Entry 4MEY (X-ray diffraction, 3.95 A resolution); this record covers chains D and F of the 6 polymer chains in the assembly.

[Chain D]
Name: DNA-directed RNA polymerase subunit beta'
From: Escherichia coli
Notes: EC 2.7.7.6
UniProtKB: P0A8T7 (RPOC_ECOLI); numbering as in UniProt (aligned over 1-1407)
Sequence (1407 residues; each row starts with the number of its first residue):
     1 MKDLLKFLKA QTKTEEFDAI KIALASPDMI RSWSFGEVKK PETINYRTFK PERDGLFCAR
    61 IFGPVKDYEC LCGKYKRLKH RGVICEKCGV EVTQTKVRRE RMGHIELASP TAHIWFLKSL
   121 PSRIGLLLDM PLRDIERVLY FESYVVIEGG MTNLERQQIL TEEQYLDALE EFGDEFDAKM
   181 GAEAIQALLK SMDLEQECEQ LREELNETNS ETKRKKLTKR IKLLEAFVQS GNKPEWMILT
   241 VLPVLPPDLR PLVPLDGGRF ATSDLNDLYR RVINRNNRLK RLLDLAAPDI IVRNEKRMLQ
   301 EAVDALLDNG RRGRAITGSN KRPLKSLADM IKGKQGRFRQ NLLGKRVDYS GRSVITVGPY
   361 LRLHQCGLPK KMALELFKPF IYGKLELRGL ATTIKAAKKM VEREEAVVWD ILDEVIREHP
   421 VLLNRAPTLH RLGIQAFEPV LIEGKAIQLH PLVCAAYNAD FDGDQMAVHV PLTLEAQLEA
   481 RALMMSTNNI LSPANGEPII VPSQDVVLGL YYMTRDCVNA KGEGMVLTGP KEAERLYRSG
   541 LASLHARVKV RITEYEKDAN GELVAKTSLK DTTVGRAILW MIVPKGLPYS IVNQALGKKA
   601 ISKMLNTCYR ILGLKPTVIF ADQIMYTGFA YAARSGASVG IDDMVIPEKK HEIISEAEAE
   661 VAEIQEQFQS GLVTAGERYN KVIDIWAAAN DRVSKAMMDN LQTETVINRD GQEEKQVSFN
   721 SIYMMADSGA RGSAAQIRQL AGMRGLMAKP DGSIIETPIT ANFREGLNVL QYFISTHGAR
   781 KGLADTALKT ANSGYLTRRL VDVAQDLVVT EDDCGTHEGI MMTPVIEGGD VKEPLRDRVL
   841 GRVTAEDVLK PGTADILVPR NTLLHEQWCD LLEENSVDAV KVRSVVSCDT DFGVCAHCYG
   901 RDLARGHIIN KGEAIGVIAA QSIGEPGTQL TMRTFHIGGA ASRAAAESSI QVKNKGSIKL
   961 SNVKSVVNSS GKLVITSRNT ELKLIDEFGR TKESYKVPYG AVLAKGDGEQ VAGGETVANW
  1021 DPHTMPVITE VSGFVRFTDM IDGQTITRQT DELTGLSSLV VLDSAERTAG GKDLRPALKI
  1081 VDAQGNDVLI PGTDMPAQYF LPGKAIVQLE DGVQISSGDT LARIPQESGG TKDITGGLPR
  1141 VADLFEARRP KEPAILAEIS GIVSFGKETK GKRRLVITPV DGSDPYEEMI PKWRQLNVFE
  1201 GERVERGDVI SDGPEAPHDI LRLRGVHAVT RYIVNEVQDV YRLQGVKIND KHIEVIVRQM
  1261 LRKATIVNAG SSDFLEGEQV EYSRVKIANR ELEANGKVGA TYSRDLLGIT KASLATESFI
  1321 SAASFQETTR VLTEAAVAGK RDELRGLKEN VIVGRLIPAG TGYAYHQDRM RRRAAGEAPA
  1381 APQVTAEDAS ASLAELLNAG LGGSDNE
Disordered / not traced: 1-8, 333-344, 930-1136, 1375-1407
Bound ions: Zn2+ site 1: Cys-70, Cys-72, Cys-85, Cys-88; Mg2+: Asp-460, Asp-462, Asp-464; Zn2+ site 2: Cys-814, Cys-888, Cys-895, Cys-898
UniProt features mapped onto this chain:
  - binding site (Zn(2+)): Cys-70, Cys-72, Cys-85, Cys-88, Cys-814, Cys-888, Cys-895, Cys-898
  - binding site (Mg(2+)): Asp-460, Asp-462, Asp-464
  - modified residue: Lys-983 (N6-acetyllysine)
  - mutagenesis: Gln-504 (Q504P: Resistant to antibiotics salinamide A and B), Asn-690 (N690D: Resistant to antibiotics salinamide A and B), Met-697 (M697V: Resistant to antibiotics salinamide A and B), Ala-735 (A735T: Resistant to antibiotics salinamide A and B), Arg-738 (R738C/H/P/S: Resistant to antibiotics salinamide A and B), Ala-748 (A748E: Resistant to antibiotics salinamide A and B), Pro-758 (P758S/T: Resistant to antibiotics salinamide A and B), Phe-763 (F763C: Resistant to antibiotics salinamide A and B), Ser-775 (S775A: Resistant to antibiotics salinamide A and B), Ala-779 (A779T/V: Resistant to antibiotics salinamide A and B), Arg-780 (R780C: Resistant to antibiotics salinamide A and B), Gly-782 (G782A/C: Resistant to antibiotics salinamide A and B), 1 further mutagenesis entry in UniProt

[Chain F]
Name: RNA polymerase sigma factor RpoD
From: Escherichia coli
UniProtKB: P00579 (RPOD_ECOLI); residues 1-613 here = UniProt positions 1-613
Sequence (613 residues; row label = number of the first residue in the row):
     1 MEQNPQSQLK LLVTRGKEQG YLTYAEVNDH LPEDIVDSDQ IEDIIQMIND MGIQVMEEAP
    61 DADDLMLAEN TADEDAAEAA AQVLSSVESE IGRTTDPVRM YMREMGTVEL LTREGEIDIA
   121 KRIEDGINQV QCSVAEYPEA ITYLLEQYDR VEAEEARLSD LITGFVDPNA EEDLAPTATH
   181 VGSELSQEDL DDDEDEDEED GDDDSADDDN SIDPELAREK FAELRAQYVV TRDTIKAKGR
   241 SHATAQEEIL KLSEVFKQFR LVPKQFDYLV NSMRVMMDRV RTQERLIMKL CVEQCKMPKK
   301 NFITLFTGNE TSDTWFNAAI AMNKPWSEKL HDVSEEVHRA LQKLQQIEEE TGLTIEQVKD
   361 INRRMSIGEA KARRAKKEMV EANLRLVISI AKKYTNRGLQ FLDLIQEGNI GLMKAVDKFE
   421 YRRGYKFSTY ATWWIRQAIT RSIADQARTI RIPVHMIETI NKLNRISRQM LQEMGREPTP
   481 EELAERMLMP EDKIRKVLKI AKEPISMETP IGDDEDSHLG DFIEDTTLEL PLDSATTESL
   541 RAATHDVLAG LTAREAKVLR MRFGIDMNTD YTLEEVGKQF DVTRERIRQI EAKALRKLRH
   601 PSRSEVLRSF LDD
Disordered / not traced: 1-94, 108-113, 166-209, 238-241, 613
UniProt features mapped onto this chain:
  - DNA-binding region: Leu-573 to Ala-592 (H-T-H motif)
  - region: Arg-584 to Arg-599 (Interaction with anti-sigma factors)
  - motif: Asp-403 to Gln-406 (Interaction with polymerase core subunit RpoC)
  - site: Arg-562 (Interaction with anti-sigma factors)
  - mutagenesis: Ala-553 (A553D: Disrupts the interaction with Escherichia phage lambda antitermination protein Q), Arg-596 (R596D/E: 2-fold reduction in activation of class II Crp-dependent promoters)

[How chain D and chain F interact]
Pairs across the interface - 68 pairs, chain D then chain F:
  Thr-43(D) with Thr-449(F), hydrogen bond (side chain-backbone); Ile-450(F)
  Ile-44(D) with Ile-450(F), hydrophobic
  Tyr-46(D) with Arg-451(F); Pro-453(F), hydrophobic
  Lys-79(D) with Asn-568(F)
  Glu-136(D) with Thr-95(F), hydrogen bond (side chain-backbone)
  Arg-259(D) with Lys-502(F); Glu-503(F), hydrogen bond (side chain-backbone)
  Phe-260(D) with Pro-504(F); Ile-505(F), hydrogen bond (backbone-backbone)
  Ala-261(D) with Ile-505(F); Met-507(F)
  Thr-262(D) with Pro-504(F); Ile-505(F), hydrogen bond (backbone-backbone); Ser-506(F); Met-507(F), hydrogen bond (backbone-backbone)
  Ser-263(D) with Met-507(F); Glu-508(F)
  Asp-264(D) with Ser-506(F), hydrogen bond; Glu-508(F)
  Asp-267(D) with Thr-449(F), hydrogen bond
  Arg-270(D) with Gln-446(F), hydrogen bond (side chain-backbone); Arg-448(F); Thr-449(F)
  Arg-271(D) with Gln-400(F), hydrogen bond
  Asn-274(D) with Gln-446(F)
  Arg-275(D) with Gln-400(F), hydrogen bond; Asp-403(F), salt bridge
  Arg-278(D) with Asp-403(F), salt bridge; Gln-406(F); Glu-407(F), salt bridge
  Leu-282(D) with Gln-406(F); Ile-410(F), hydrophobic; Met-413(F), hydrophobic
  Ala-287(D) with Met-413(F), hydrophobic
  Pro-288(D) with Lys-377(F); Val-380(F), hydrophobic; Glu-381(F); Met-413(F)
  Asp-289(D) with Lys-377(F)
  Ile-290(D) with Glu-104(F)
  Ile-291(D) with Val-380(F), hydrophobic; Gln-406(F); Asn-409(F); Met-413(F), hydrophobic
  Arg-293(D) with Glu-104(F), salt bridge
  Asn-294(D) with Tyr-101(F); Ile-405(F); Gln-406(F)
  Glu-295(D) with Gln-406(F)
  Arg-297(D) with Pro-97(F); Met-100(F); Tyr-101(F); Glu-104(F), salt bridge
  Met-298(D) with Leu-402(F); Asp-403(F); Gln-406(F)
  Glu-301(D) with Pro-97(F)
  Arg-312(D) with Thr-95(F), hydrogen bond
  Arg-322(D) with Ser-506(F), hydrogen bond; Pro-510(F)
  Lys-325(D) with Glu-508(F)
  Thr-392(D) with Val-606(F)
  Ile-394(D) with Ser-539(F)
  Lys-395(D) with Thr-536(F); Phe-610(F); Leu-611(F)
Interface residues without a listed pair, chain D (42 interface residues in all): Glu-42, Arg-77, Thr-95, Tyr-140, Pro-251, Glu-386, Thr-393
Interface residues without a listed pair, chain F (44 interface residues in all): Ala-447, Ile-452, Met-456, Thr-509, Thr-527, Ser-609, Asp-612

[Overview]
42 residues of chain D and 44 residues of chain F are in contact; the contacts include 13 hydrogen bonds and 5
salt bridges. Polar pairs include Arg-275(D)/Asp-403(F), Arg-278(D)/Asp-403(F) and Arg-278(D)/Glu-407(F).
Chain D is DNA-directed RNA polymerase subunit beta' and chain F is RNA polymerase sigma factor RpoD, both
from Escherichia coli; the structure, Crystal structure of Escherichia coli RNA polymerase holoenzyme, was
determined by X-ray diffraction, deposited together with 4MEX.
